PDB entry 8WIC | electron microscopy, 3.50 A resolution | chains T and A of the 29 polymer chains in the assembly

Chain T:
Name: 50S ribosomal protein L20
Source organism: Mycolicibacterium smegmatis MC2 155
UniProt: A0QYU6 (RL20_MYCS2); residue numbers follow UniProt; this construct covers 1-129
Sequence (129 residues; row label = number of the first residue in the row):
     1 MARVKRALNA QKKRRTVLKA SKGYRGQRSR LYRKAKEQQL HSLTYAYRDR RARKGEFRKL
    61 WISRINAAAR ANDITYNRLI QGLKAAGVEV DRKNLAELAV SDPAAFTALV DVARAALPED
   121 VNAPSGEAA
Disordered / not traced: 1, 125-129

Chain A:
Molecule: 23S rRNA
Source organism: Mycolicibacterium smegmatis MC2 155
Sequence (3119 nucleotides; each row starts with the number of its first residue):
     2 AAGUGUUUAA GGGCGCAUGG UGGAUGCCUU GGCACUGGGA GCCGAUGAAG GACGUAGGAG
    62 GCUGCGAUAA GCCUCGGGGA GCUGUCAACC GAGCGUUGAU CCGAGGAUGU CCGAAUGGGG
   122 AAACCCGGCA CGAGUGAUGU CGUGUCACCA GGCGCUGAAU AUAUAGGCGU CUGGGGGGAA
   182 CGCGGGGAAG UGAAACAUCU CAGUACCCGU AGGAAGAGAA AACAAAAUGU GAUUCCGUGA
   242 GUAGUGGCGA GCGAAAGCGG AGGAUGGCUA AACCGUAUGC AUGUGAUACC GGGUAGGGGU
   302 UGUGUGUGCG GGGUUGUGGG ACCUAUCUUU CCGGCUCUAC CUGGCUGGAG GGCAGUGAGA
   362 AAAUGUUGUG GUUAGCGGAA AUGGCUUGGG AUGGCCUGCC GUAGACGGUG AGAGCCCGGU
   422 ACGUGAAAAC CCGACGUCUG UCUUGAUGGU GUUCCCGAGU AGCAGCGGGC CCGUGGAAUC
   482 UGCUGUGAAU CUGCCGGGAC CACCCGGUAA GCCUGAAUAC UUCCCAGUGA CCGAUAGCGG
   542 AUUAGUACCG UGAGGGAAUG GUGAAAAGUA CCCCGGGAGG GGAGUGAAAG AGUACCUGAA
   602 ACCGUGCGCU UACAAUCCGU CAGAGCCCUC GACGUGUCGU GGGGUGAUGG CGUGCCUUUU
   662 GAAGAAUGAG CCUGCGAGUC AGGGACAUGU CGCGAGGUUA ACCCGGGUGG GGUAGCCGCA
   722 GCGAAAGCGA GUCUGAAUAG GGCGUAUCCA CACAAGAGUG UGUGGUGUAG UGGUGUGUUC
   782 UGGACCCGAA GCGGAGUGAU CUACCCAUGG CCAGGGUGAA GCGCGGGUAA GACCGCGUGG
   842 AGGCCCGAAC CCACUUAGGU UGAAGACUGA GGGGAUGAGC UGUGGGUAGG GGUGAAAGGC
   902 CAAUCAAACU CCGUGAUAGC UGGUUCUCCC CGAAAUGCAU UUAGGUGCAG CGUCGCAUGU
   962 UUCUUGCCGG AGGUAGAGCU ACUGGAUGGC CGAUGGGCCC CACAGGGUUA CUGACGUCAG
  1022 CCAAACUCCG AAUGCCGGUA AGUCCAAGAG UGCGGCAGUG AGACGGCGGG GGAUAAGCUC
  1082 CGUGCGUCGA GAGGGAAACA GCCCAGAUCG CCGGCUAAGG CCCCUAAGCG UGUGCUAAGU
  1142 GGAAAAGGAU GUGCAGUCGC GAAGACAACC AGGAGGUUGG CUUAGAAGCA GCCACCCUUG
  1202 AAAGAGUGCG UAAUAGCUCA CUGGUCAAGU GAUUGUGCGC CGAUAAUGUA GCGGGGCUCA
  1262 AGCACACCGC CGAAGCCGCG GCAGCCAACG UGUUGGCUGG GUAGGGGAGC GUCCUGCAUC
  1322 CGGUGAAGCC GCCGAGUGAU CGAGUGGUGG AGGGUGUGGG AGUGAGAAUG CAGGCAUGAG
  1382 UAGCGAUUAG GCAAGUGAGA ACCUUGCCCG CCGAAAGACC AAGGGUUCCU GGGCCAGGCC
  1442 AGUCCGCCCA GGGUGAGUCG GGACCUAAGG CGAGGCCGAC AGGCGUAGUC GAUGGACAAC
  1502 GGGUUGAUAU UCCCGUACCC GUGUAUGUGC GUCCAUGAUG AAUCAGCGGU ACUAACCAUC
  1562 CAAAACCACC GUGACCGCAC CUUUCGGGGU GUGGCGUUGG UGGGGCUGCA UGGGACCUUC
  1622 GUUGGUAGUA GUCAAGCGAU GGGGUGACGC AGGAAGGUAG CCGUACCGGU CAGUGGUAAU
  1682 ACCGGGGUAA GCCUGUAGGG AGUCAGAUAG GUAAAUCCGU CUGGCAUAUA UCCUGAGAGG
  1742 UGAUGCAUAG CCGAGUGAGG CGAAUUCGGU GAUCCUAUGC UGCCGAGAAA AGCCUCUAGC
  1802 GAGGACAUAC ACGGCCCGUA CCCCAAACCA ACACAGGUGG UCAGGUAGAG AAUACUAAGG
  1862 CGUACGAGUG AACUAUGGUU AAGGAACUCG GCAAAAUGCC CCCGUAACUU CGGGAGAAGG
  1922 GGGACCCACA UGGCGUGUAA GCCUUUACGG CCCAAGCGUG AGUGGGUGGC ACAAACCAGU
  1982 GAGAAGCGAC UGUUUACUAA AAACACAGGU CCGUGCGAAG UCGCAAGACG AUGUAUACGG
  2042 ACUGACGCCU GCCCGGUGCU GGAAGGUUAA GAGGACCCGU UAACUCCCUU UGGGGGUGAA
  2102 GCGGAGAAUU UAAGCCCCAG UAAACGGCGG UGGUAACUAU AACCAUCCUA AGGUAGCGAA
  2162 AUUCCUUGUC GGGUAAGUUC CGACCUGCAC GAAUGGCGUA ACGACUUCUC AACUGUCUCA
  2222 ACCAUAGACU CGGCGAAAUU GCACUACGAG UAAAGAUGCU CGUUACGCGC GGCAGGACGA
  2282 AAAGACCCCG GGACCUUCAC UACAACUUGG UAUUGGUGCU CGAUACGGUU UGUGUAGGAU
  2342 AGGUGGGAGA CUGUGAAGCU CACACGCCAG UGUGGGUGGA GUCGUUGUUG AAAUACCACU
  2402 CUGAUCGUAU UGGGCCUCUA ACCUCGGACC GUAUAUCCGG UUCAGGGACA GUGCCUGGUG
  2462 GGUAGUUUAA CUGGGGCGGU UGCCUCCUAA AAUGUAACGG AGGCGCCCAA AGGUUCCCUC
  2522 AACCUGGACG GCAAUCAGGU GUUGAGUGUA AGUGCACAAG GGAGCUUGAC UGCGAGACGG
  2582 ACAUGUCGAG CAGGGACGAA AGUCGGGACU AGUGAUCCGG CACCUCUGAG UGGAAGGGGU
  2642 GUCGCUCAAC GGAUAAAAGG UACCCCGGGG AUAACAGGCU GAUCUUCCCC AAGAGUCCAU
  2702 AUCGACGGGA UGGUUUGGCA CCUCGAUGUC GGCUCGUCGC AUCCUGGGGC UGGAGCAGGU
  2762 CCCAAGGGUU GGGCUGUUCG CCCAUUAAAG CGGCACGCGA GCUGGGUUUA GAACGUCGUG
  2822 AGACAGUUCG GUCUCUAUCC GCCGCGCGCG UCAGAAGCUU GAGGAAACCU GUCCCUAGUA
  2882 CGAGAGGACC GGGACGGACG AACCUCUGGU AUACCAGUUG UCCCACCAGG GGCACGGCUG
  2942 GAUAGCCACG UUCGGACAGG AUAACCGCUG AAAGCAUCUA AGCGGGAAAC CUCUUCCAAG
  3002 ACCAGGCUUC UCACCCUCUA GGAGGGAUAA GGCCCCCCGC AGACCACGGG AUUGAUAGAC
  3062 CAGACCUGGA AGCCUAGUAA UAGGUGCAGG GAACUGGCAC UAACCGGCCG AAAACUUAC
Disordered / not traced: 1171-1220, 1562-1605, 2697-2699

How chain T and chain A interact:
Residue-residue contacts (148):
  Ala2(T) - C532(A)  phosphate contact
  Ala2(T) - C533(A)  phosphate contact
  Ala2(T) - C1314(A)  base contact
  Ala2(T) - C1315(A)  sugar contact
  Ala2(T) - G1361(A)  base contact
  Ala2(T) - G1363(A)  hydrogen bond to the phosphate
  Arg3(T) - C533(A)  hydrogen bond to the phosphate
  Arg3(T) - G534(A)  salt bridge to the phosphate
  Arg3(T) - A537(A)  sugar contact
  Arg3(T) - C1314(A)  sugar contact
  Arg3(T) - G1363(A)  sugar contact
  Val4(T) - U1313(A)  base contact
  Val4(T) - C1314(A)  sugar contact
  Val4(T) - G1363(A)  hydrogen bond to the sugar
  Val4(T) - U1364(A)  sugar contact
  Lys5(T) - U26(A)  phosphate contact
  Lys5(T) - G27(A)  salt bridge to the phosphate
  Lys5(T) - A535(A)  salt bridge to the phosphate
  Lys5(T) - C676(A)  phosphate contact
  Arg6(T) - C676(A)  salt bridge to the phosphate
  Arg6(T) - G677(A)  salt bridge to the phosphate
  Arg6(T) - G1365(A)  sugar contact
  Arg6(T) - A1366(A)  salt bridge to the phosphate
  Ala7(T) - U26(A)  sugar contact
  Ala7(T) - G675(A)  phosphate contact
  Asn9(T) - G1312(A)  hydrogen bond to the sugar
  Asn9(T) - G1365(A)  hydrogen bond to the base
  Ala10(T) - A1366(A)  phosphate contact
  Gln11(T) - U674(A)  phosphate contact
  Gln11(T) - G675(A)  hydrogen bond to the phosphate
  Lys12(T) - G1312(A)  hydrogen bond to the phosphate
  Lys12(T) - U1313(A)  salt bridge to the phosphate
  Lys12(T) - C1342(A)  salt bridge to the phosphate
  Lys13(T) - U1341(A)  phosphate contact
  Lys13(T) - A1366(A)  salt bridge to the phosphate
  Arg14(T) - U674(A)  salt bridge to the phosphate
  Arg14(T) - G675(A)  salt bridge to the phosphate
  Arg15(T) - C1330(A)  salt bridge to the phosphate
  Arg15(T) - C1331(A)  salt bridge to the phosphate
  Lys19(T) - C1333(A)  salt bridge to the phosphate
  Lys22(T) - C17(A)  phosphate contact
  Gly23(T) - C15(A)  phosphate contact
  Gly23(T) - G16(A)  hydrogen bond to the phosphate
  Tyr24(T) - C15(A)  sugar contact
  Tyr24(T) - G620(A)  hydrogen bond to the phosphate
  Tyr24(T) - U621(A)  hydrogen bond to the phosphate
  Arg25(T) - G14(A)  sugar contact
  Arg25(T) - C619(A)  sugar contact
  Arg25(T) - G620(A)  hydrogen bond to the phosphate
  Arg25(T) - C2245(A)  salt bridge to the phosphate
  Gly26(T) - C15(A)  hydrogen bond to the phosphate
  Gln27(T) - C2243(A)  phosphate contact
  Gln27(T) - A2244(A)  phosphate contact
  Arg28(T) - C619(A)  hydrogen bond to the base
  Arg28(T) - G620(A)  phosphate contact
  Arg28(T) - C2243(A)  hydrogen bond to the sugar
  Arg30(T) - C15(A)  salt bridge to the phosphate
  Leu31(T) - C672(A)  sugar contact
  Leu31(T) - C673(A)  sugar contact
  Tyr32(T) - G1367(A)  phosphate contact
  Arg33(T) - C672(A)  salt bridge to the phosphate
  Arg33(T) - C673(A)  salt bridge to the phosphate
  Arg33(T) - G1367(A)  base contact
  Lys34(T) - C672(A)  salt bridge to the phosphate
  Lys34(T) - G2242(A)  hydrogen bond to the sugar
  Lys34(T) - C2243(A)  phosphate contact
  Lys36(T) - G1367(A)  hydrogen bond to the base
  Glu37(T) - G655(A)  base contact
  Glu37(T) - C656(A)  sugar contact
  Glu37(T) - G1367(A)  hydrogen bond to the base
  Gln38(T) - C619(A)  hydrogen bond to the phosphate
  Gln38(T) - G620(A)  hydrogen bond to the sugar
  His41(T) - G655(A)  hydrogen bond to the phosphate
  His41(T) - C656(A)  phosphate contact
  Ser42(T) - G620(A)  hydrogen bond to the sugar
  Ser42(T) - U621(A)  sugar contact
  Tyr45(T) - C619(A)  hydrogen bond to the phosphate
  Tyr45(T) - G620(A)  base contact
  Tyr45(T) - U621(A)  hydrogen bond to the sugar
  Tyr45(T) - G653(A)  hydrogen bond to the sugar
  Ala46(T) - U621(A)  sugar contact
  Tyr47(T) - A1108(A)  hydrogen bond to the sugar
  Tyr47(T) - C1110(A)  hydrogen bond to the phosphate
  Tyr47(T) - A1275(A)  base contact
  Arg48(T) - C652(A)  hydrogen bond to the base
  Arg48(T) - G653(A)  hydrogen bond to the sugar
  Arg48(T) - A1275(A)  base contact
  Asp49(T) - U621(A)  hydrogen bond to the sugar
  Asp49(T) - C622(A)  sugar contact
  Asp49(T) - G651(A)  hydrogen bond to the base
  Arg50(T) - G1111(A)  salt bridge to the phosphate
  Arg50(T) - C1112(A)  phosphate contact
  Arg51(T) - C1110(A)  salt bridge to the phosphate
  Arg51(T) - G1111(A)  salt bridge to the phosphate
  Arg51(T) - A1275(A)  hydrogen bond to the sugar
  Arg53(T) - C622(A)  hydrogen bond to the phosphate
  Arg53(T) - A623(A)  salt bridge to the phosphate
  Arg53(T) - C1112(A)  salt bridge to the phosphate
  Arg53(T) - C1113(A)  salt bridge to the phosphate
  Lys54(T) - C1112(A)  salt bridge to the phosphate
  Lys54(T) - C1113(A)  salt bridge to the phosphate
  Glu56(T) - G651(A)  hydrogen bond to the sugar
  Phe57(T) - A623(A)  sugar contact
  Phe57(T) - C1113(A)  stacking on the base
  Arg58(T) - G1115(A)  salt bridge to the phosphate
  Arg58(T) - C1116(A)  salt bridge to the phosphate
  Arg58(T) - C1272(A)  salt bridge to the phosphate
  Arg58(T) - G1273(A)  salt bridge to the phosphate
  Lys59(T) - A1127(A)  hydrogen bond to the sugar
  Trp61(T) - C1113(A)  sugar contact
  Ile62(T) - A1127(A)  sugar contact
  Ile62(T) - A1128(A)  sugar contact
  Ile62(T) - C1272(A)  phosphate contact
  Ile62(T) - G1273(A)  phosphate contact
  Ser63(T) - A1127(A)  sugar contact
  Asn66(T) - A1128(A)  hydrogen bond to the phosphate
  Asn66(T) - G1129(A)  hydrogen bond to the phosphate
  Arg70(T) - G1129(A)  salt bridge to the phosphate
  Arg70(T) - C1130(A)  salt bridge to the phosphate
  Thr75(T) - G1129(A)  phosphate contact
  Tyr76(T) - A1128(A)  sugar contact
  Tyr76(T) - G1129(A)  phosphate contact
  Tyr76(T) - C1271(A)  sugar contact
  Tyr76(T) - C1272(A)  hydrogen bond to the phosphate
  Asn77(T) - G1129(A)  phosphate contact
  Asn77(T) - G1270(A)  hydrogen bond to the base
  Asn77(T) - C1271(A)  sugar contact
  Arg78(T) - G1129(A)  base contact
  Arg78(T) - C1269(A)  hydrogen bond to the base
  Arg78(T) - G1270(A)  hydrogen bond to the sugar
  Ile80(T) - C1271(A)  sugar contact
  Gln81(T) - G1270(A)  hydrogen bond to the phosphate
  Asp91(T) - G1114(A)  sugar contact
  Asp91(T) - G1115(A)  phosphate contact
  Arg92(T) - G1115(A)  salt bridge to the phosphate
  Arg92(T) - C1116(A)  salt bridge to the phosphate
  Arg92(T) - C1272(A)  salt bridge to the phosphate
  Lys93(T) - C1113(A)  phosphate contact
  Lys93(T) - G1114(A)  salt bridge to the phosphate
  Val121(T) - C1269(A)  hydrogen bond to the sugar
  Asn122(T) - G1131(A)  hydrogen bond to the base
  Asn122(T) - U1132(A)  hydrogen bond to the sugar
  Asn122(T) - C1268(A)  hydrogen bond to the sugar
  Asn122(T) - C1269(A)  sugar contact
  Ala123(T) - C1268(A)  sugar contact
  Ala123(T) - C1269(A)  sugar contact
  Pro124(T) - C1268(A)  sugar contact
  Pro124(T) - C1269(A)  phosphate contact
Also at the interface, not in a pair above, chain T (66 interface residues in all): Leu8, Thr16, Ser29, Gly55
Also at the interface, not in a pair above, chain A (76 interface residues in all): A602, C603, C618, U646, A670, C927, A1274, G1329, A1362

In short:
66 residues of chain T face 76 of chain A across their interface, with 45 hydrogen bonds, 37 salt bridges and
1 aromatic stacking contact. Polar pairs include Asn9(T)-G1365(A), Arg28(T)-C619(A) and Lys36(T)-G1367(A).
Chain T is 50S ribosomal protein L20 and chain A is 23S rRNA, both from Mycolicibacterium smegmatis MC2 155;
the structure, Cryo- EM structure of Mycobacterium smegmatis 50S ribosomal subunit (body 1) of 70S ribosome,
E- tRNA ..., was determined by electron microscopy (same publication as 8WHX, 8WHY, 8WI7, 8WI8, 8WI9, 8WIB,
8WID and 8WIF).
